PDB entry 5K6O | X-ray diffraction, 2.29 A resolution | chain A

Chain A:
Protein: B-glucosidase
Notes: EC 3.2.1.21
Sequence (921 residues; each row starts with the number of its first residue):
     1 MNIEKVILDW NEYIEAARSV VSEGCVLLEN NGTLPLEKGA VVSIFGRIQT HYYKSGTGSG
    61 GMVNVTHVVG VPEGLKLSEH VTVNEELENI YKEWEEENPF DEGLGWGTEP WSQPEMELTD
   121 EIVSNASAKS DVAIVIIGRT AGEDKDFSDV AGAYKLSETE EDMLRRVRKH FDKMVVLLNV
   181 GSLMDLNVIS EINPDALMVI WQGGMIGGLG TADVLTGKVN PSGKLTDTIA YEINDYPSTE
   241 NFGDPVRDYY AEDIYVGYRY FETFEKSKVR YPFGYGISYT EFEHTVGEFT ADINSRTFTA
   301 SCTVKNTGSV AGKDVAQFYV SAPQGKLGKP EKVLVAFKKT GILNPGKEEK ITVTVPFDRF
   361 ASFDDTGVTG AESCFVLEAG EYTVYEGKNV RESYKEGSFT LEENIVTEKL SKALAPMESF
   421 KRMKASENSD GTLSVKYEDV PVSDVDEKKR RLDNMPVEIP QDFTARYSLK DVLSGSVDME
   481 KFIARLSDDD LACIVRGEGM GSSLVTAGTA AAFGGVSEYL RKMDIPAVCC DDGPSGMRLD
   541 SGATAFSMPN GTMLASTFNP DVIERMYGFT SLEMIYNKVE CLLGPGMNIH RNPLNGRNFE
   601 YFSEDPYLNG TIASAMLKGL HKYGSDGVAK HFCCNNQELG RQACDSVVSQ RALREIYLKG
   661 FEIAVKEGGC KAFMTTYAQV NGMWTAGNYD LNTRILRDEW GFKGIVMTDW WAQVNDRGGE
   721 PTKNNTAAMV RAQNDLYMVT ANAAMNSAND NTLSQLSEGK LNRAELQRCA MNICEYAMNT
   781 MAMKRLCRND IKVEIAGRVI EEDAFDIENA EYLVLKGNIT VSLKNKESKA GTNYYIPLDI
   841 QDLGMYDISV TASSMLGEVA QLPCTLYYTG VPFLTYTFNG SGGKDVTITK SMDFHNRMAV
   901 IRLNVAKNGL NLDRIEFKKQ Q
Not modelled in the structure: 1-3, 799-921
Ligand contacts: beta-D-galactopyranose (GAL): Ser-59, Glu-143, Met-500, Ala-510, Asp-532, Arg-538, Leu-583, Arg-597, Lys-630, His-631, Arg-641, Met-674, Tyr-677, Asp-709, Trp-710
From the paper describing this entry:
  - conformationally variable residues (side-chain flip): Trp-111, Phe-147
  - mutagenesis - D709A: abolished catalytic activity

In short:
Bound to chain A: beta-D-galactopyranose. From the paper: D709A abolishes catalytic activity; conformational
variability at Trp-111 and Phe-147.
Chain A is B-glucosidase; the structure, Structure of a GH3 b-glucosidase from cow rumen metagenome in complex
with galactose, was determined by X-ray diffraction, deposited together with 5K6L and 5K6M.
